Entry 7OW8 (electron microscopy, 3.50 A resolution); this record covers chains A and B.

# Chain A (and B)
Name: Multidrug resistance ABC transporter ATP-binding/permease protein BmrA
Organism: Bacillus subtilis (strain 168)
Notes: EC 7.6.2.-; chain B of this document is another copy of the same molecule, construct and numbering; everything in this record applies to it too
Reference sequence: O06967 (BMRA_BACSU); residues 1-586 here = UniProt positions 1-586
Amino-acid sequence (596 residues; row label = number of the first residue in the row; numbers below 1 keep their minus sign (Met-9 is residue -9)):
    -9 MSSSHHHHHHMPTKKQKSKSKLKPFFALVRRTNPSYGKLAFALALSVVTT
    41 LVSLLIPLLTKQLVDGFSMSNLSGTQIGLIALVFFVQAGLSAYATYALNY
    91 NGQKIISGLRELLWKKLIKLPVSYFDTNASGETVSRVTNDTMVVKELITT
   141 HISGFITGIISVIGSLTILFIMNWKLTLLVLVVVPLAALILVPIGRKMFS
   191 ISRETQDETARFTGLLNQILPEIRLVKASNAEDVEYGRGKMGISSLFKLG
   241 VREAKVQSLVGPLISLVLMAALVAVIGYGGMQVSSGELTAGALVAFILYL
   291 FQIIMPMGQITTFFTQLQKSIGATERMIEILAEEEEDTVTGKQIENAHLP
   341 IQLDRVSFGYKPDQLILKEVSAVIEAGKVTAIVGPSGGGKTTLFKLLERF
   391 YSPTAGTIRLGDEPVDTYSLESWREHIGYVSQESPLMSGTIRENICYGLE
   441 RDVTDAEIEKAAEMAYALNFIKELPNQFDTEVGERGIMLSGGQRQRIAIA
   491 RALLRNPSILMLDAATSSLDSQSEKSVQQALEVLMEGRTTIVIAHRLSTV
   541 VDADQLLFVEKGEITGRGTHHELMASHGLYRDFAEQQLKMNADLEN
Unresolved in the structure: -9 to 9
Construct notes: initiating methionine (-9); expression tag (-8 to 0); engineered mutation Ala504 (Glu in O06967)

# Interface between chain A and chain B
Contacting residue pairs (213):
  Phe57(A) - Val284(B)  hydrophobic
  Phe74(A) - Leu258(B)  hydrophobic
  Phe75(A) - Ser255(B)
  Ala82(A) - Ser248(B)  hydrogen bond (backbone-side chain)
  Ala82(A) - Pro252(B)
  Tyr86(A) - Val241(B)
  Tyr86(A) - Lys245(B)
  Tyr86(A) - Ser248(B)
  Asn89(A) - Ala244(B)
  Tyr90(A) - Phe237(B)  hydrophobic
  Tyr90(A) - Val241(B)  hydrophobic
  Gln93(A) - Phe237(B)
  Gln93(A) - Gly240(B)
  Gln93(A) - Val241(B)
  Ser97(A) - Ile233(B)
  Ser97(A) - Phe237(B)
  Arg100(A) - Ile233(B)
  Glu101(A) - Tyr226(B)  hydrogen bond (backbone-side chain)
  Glu101(A) - Lys230(B)
  Trp104(A) - Leu206(B)  hydrophobic
  Trp104(A) - Ile209(B)  hydrophobic
  Trp104(A) - Glu225(B)  hydrogen bond (side chain-backbone)
  Trp104(A) - Tyr226(B)
  Trp104(A) - Gly229(B)
  Lys105(A) - Tyr226(B)
  Ile108(A) - Lys217(B)  hydrogen bond (backbone-side chain)
  Ile108(A) - Glu222(B)
  Ile108(A) - Tyr226(B)
  Lys109(A) - Lys217(B)
  Leu110(A) - Lys217(B)  hydrogen bond (backbone-side chain)
  Val112(A) - Lys217(B)
  Phe115(A) - Leu210(B)  hydrophobic
  Phe115(A) - Ile213(B)  hydrophobic
  Asp116(A) - Arg214(B)  salt bridge
  Ala119(A) - Glu474(B)
  Ser120(A) - Leu210(B)
  Ser120(A) - Glu474(B)  hydrogen bond
  Gly121(A) - Glu474(B)
  Thr123(A) - Leu210(B)
  Val124(A) - Leu206(B)  hydrophobic
  Val124(A) - Asn207(B)
  Val127(A) - Leu206(B)  hydrophobic
  Thr128(A) - Asn129(B)
  Thr128(A) - Phe202(B)
  Thr128(A) - Thr203(B)
  Asn129(A) - Thr128(B)
  Asn129(A) - Asn129(B)  hydrogen bond
  Phe202(A) - Val127(B)  hydrophobic
  Phe202(A) - Thr128(B)
  Thr203(A) - Thr128(B)
  Leu206(A) - Trp104(B)  hydrophobic
  Leu206(A) - Val124(B)  hydrophobic
  Leu206(A) - Val127(B)  hydrophobic
  Asn207(A) - Val124(B)
  Asn207(A) - Asn207(B)  hydrogen bond
  Gln208(A) - Met427(B)
  Gln208(A) - Ser428(B)  hydrogen bond (side chain-backbone)
  Ile209(A) - Trp104(B)  hydrophobic
  Leu210(A) - Phe115(B)  hydrophobic
  Leu210(A) - Ser120(B)
  Leu210(A) - Thr123(B)
  Glu212(A) - Pro425(B)
  Glu212(A) - Leu426(B)
  Glu212(A) - Met427(B)
  Ile213(A) - Phe115(B)  hydrophobic
  Arg214(A) - Asp116(B)  salt bridge
  Arg214(A) - Lys385(B)
  Arg214(A) - Phe390(B)
  Arg214(A) - Tyr391(B)
  Leu215(A) - Pro425(B)  hydrophobic
  Leu215(A) - Met427(B)  hydrophobic
  Leu215(A) - Tyr437(B)
  Leu215(A) - Arg491(B)
  Val216(A) - Tyr437(B)
  Lys217(A) - Ile108(B)  hydrogen bond (side chain-backbone)
  Lys217(A) - Lys109(B)
  Lys217(A) - Leu110(B)
  Lys217(A) - Val112(B)
  Lys217(A) - Phe390(B)
  Lys217(A) - Arg414(B)  hydrogen bond (backbone-side chain)
  Ala218(A) - Glu388(B)
  Ala218(A) - Phe390(B)  hydrophobic
  Ala218(A) - Tyr419(B)  hydrophobic
  Ala218(A) - Arg495(B)  hydrogen bond (backbone-side chain)
  Ser219(A) - Tyr437(B)
  Ser219(A) - Arg495(B)
  Asn220(A) - Glu411(B)
  Asn220(A) - Glu415(B)
  Asn220(A) - Arg495(B)
  Ala221(A) - Tyr437(B)  hydrophobic
  Ala221(A) - Gly438(B)
  Glu222(A) - Ile108(B)
  Glu222(A) - Asp327(B)
  Val224(A) - Glu440(B)
  Glu225(A) - Trp104(B)  hydrogen bond (backbone-side chain)
  Glu225(A) - Tyr437(B)  hydrogen bond
  Tyr226(A) - Glu101(B)  hydrogen bond (side chain-backbone)
  Tyr226(A) - Trp104(B)
  Tyr226(A) - Lys105(B)
  Tyr226(A) - Ile108(B)
  Gly229(A) - Trp104(B)
  Lys230(A) - Glu101(B)
  Ile233(A) - Ser97(B)
  Ile233(A) - Arg100(B)
  Ile233(A) - Glu101(B)
  Leu236(A) - Arg100(B)
  Phe237(A) - Tyr90(B)  hydrophobic
  Phe237(A) - Gln93(B)
  Phe237(A) - Ser97(B)
  Gly240(A) - Gln93(B)
  Val241(A) - Tyr90(B)  hydrophobic
  Ala244(A) - Asn89(B)
  Lys245(A) - Tyr86(B)
  Ser248(A) - Ala82(B)  hydrogen bond (side chain-backbone)
  Ser248(A) - Tyr86(B)
  Pro252(A) - Ala82(B)
  Ser255(A) - Phe75(B)
  Val284(A) - Phe57(B)  hydrophobic
  Asp327(A) - Glu222(B)
  Lys351(A) - Met478(B)
  Pro375(A) - Asp510(B)
  Ser376(A) - Phe460(B)
  Ser376(A) - Arg486(B)  hydrogen bond
  Ser376(A) - Asp510(B)  hydrogen bond (backbone-side chain)
  Lys385(A) - Arg214(B)
  Glu388(A) - Ala218(B)
  Phe390(A) - Arg214(B)
  Phe390(A) - Lys217(B)
  Phe390(A) - Ala218(B)  hydrophobic
  Tyr391(A) - Arg214(B)
  Glu411(A) - Asn220(B)
  Arg414(A) - Lys217(B)  hydrogen bond (side chain-backbone)
  Glu415(A) - Asn220(B)
  Gln422(A) - Gly481(B)  hydrogen bond (side chain-backbone)
  Glu423(A) - Arg475(B)  salt bridge
  Glu423(A) - Ile477(B)
  Glu423(A) - Arg484(B)  salt bridge
  Pro425(A) - Glu212(B)
  Pro425(A) - Leu215(B)  hydrophobic
  Leu426(A) - Glu212(B)
  Met427(A) - Gln208(B)
  Met427(A) - Glu212(B)
  Met427(A) - Leu215(B)  hydrophobic
  Ser428(A) - Gln208(B)
  Tyr437(A) - Leu215(B)
  Tyr437(A) - Val216(B)
  Tyr437(A) - Ser219(B)
  Tyr437(A) - Ala221(B)  hydrophobic
  Tyr437(A) - Glu225(B)  hydrogen bond
  Gly438(A) - Ala221(B)
  Glu440(A) - Val224(B)
  Phe460(A) - Ser376(B)
  Glu474(A) - Ala119(B)
  Glu474(A) - Ser120(B)  hydrogen bond
  Glu474(A) - Gly121(B)
  Arg475(A) - Glu423(B)  salt bridge
  Arg475(A) - Arg475(B)
  Ile477(A) - Glu423(B)
  Met478(A) - Lys351(B)
  Gly481(A) - Gln422(B)  hydrogen bond (backbone-side chain)
  Arg484(A) - Glu423(B)  salt bridge
  Arg486(A) - Ser376(B)  hydrogen bond
  Arg491(A) - Leu215(B)
  Arg495(A) - Ala218(B)  hydrogen bond (side chain-backbone)
  Arg495(A) - Ser219(B)
  Thr506(A) - Arg536(B)  hydrogen bond (backbone-side chain)
  Ser508(A) - His535(B)
  Leu509(A) - His535(B)
  Asp510(A) - Gly374(B)
  Asp510(A) - Pro375(B)
  Asp510(A) - Ser376(B)  hydrogen bond (side chain-backbone)
  Asp510(A) - His535(B)
  Asp510(A) - Phe573(B)
  Ser511(A) - His535(B)
  Ser511(A) - Arg536(B)
  Ser511(A) - Phe573(B)
  Ser511(A) - Gln576(B)
  Ser511(A) - Gln577(B)  hydrogen bond
  Gln512(A) - Phe573(B)
  Glu514(A) - Arg536(B)  salt bridge
  Glu514(A) - Met580(B)
  Lys515(A) - Gln576(B)
  His535(A) - Ser508(B)
  His535(A) - Leu509(B)
  His535(A) - Asp510(B)
  His535(A) - Ser511(B)
  Arg536(A) - Thr506(B)  hydrogen bond (side chain-backbone)
  Arg536(A) - Ser511(B)
  Arg536(A) - Glu514(B)  salt bridge
  Arg536(A) - Arg536(B)
  Ser538(A) - Met580(B)
  Thr539(A) - Met580(B)
  Val541(A) - Leu584(B)  hydrophobic
  Phe573(A) - Asp510(B)
  Phe573(A) - Ser511(B)
  Phe573(A) - Gln512(B)
  Gln576(A) - Ser511(B)
  Gln576(A) - Lys515(B)
  Gln577(A) - Ser511(B)  hydrogen bond
  Gln577(A) - Asn581(B)
  Leu578(A) - Asn581(B)
  Leu578(A) - Leu584(B)  hydrophobic
  Leu578(A) - Glu585(B)
  Met580(A) - Glu514(B)
  Met580(A) - Ser538(B)
  Met580(A) - Thr539(B)
  Asn581(A) - Gln577(B)
  Asn581(A) - Leu578(B)
  Asn581(A) - Asn581(B)
  Leu584(A) - Val541(B)  hydrophobic
  Leu584(A) - Leu578(B)  hydrophobic
  Glu585(A) - Leu578(B)
  Glu585(A) - Glu585(B)
Also at the interface, not in a pair above, chain A (133 interface residues in all): Ala71, Gly79, Tyr83, Lys94, Leu107, Pro211, Leu258, Met259, Phe291, Glu326, Gln354, Gly374, Gly377, Ile417, Pro465, Ser480, Ser507, Ser513, Leu537, His560, Ala574
Also at the interface, not in a pair above, chain B (136 interface residues in all): Ala71, Phe74, Gly79, Tyr83, Lys94, Leu107, Thr199, Pro211, Leu236, Gly251, Met259, Phe291, Glu326, Gln354, Gly377, Ile417, Pro465, Ser480, Ser507, Ser513, Leu537, His560, Ala574

# Overview
133 residues of chain A face 136 of chain B across their interface; the contacts include 30 hydrogen bonds and
8 salt bridges. Among the polar pairs are Asp116(A)-Arg214(B), Glu423(A)-Arg475(B) and Glu423(A)-Arg484(B).
Chain A and chain B are both Multidrug resistance ABC transporter ATP-binding/permease protein BmrA (Bacillus
subtilis (strain 168)); the structure, CryoEM structure of the ABC transporter BmrA E504A mutant in complex
with ATP-Mg, was determined by electron microscopy (same publication as 7BG4, 6R72 and 6R81).
